2YNC - chain A; structure by X-ray diffraction, 1.75 A resolution.

Chain A:
Molecule: Glycylpeptide N-tetradecanoyltransferase
From: Plasmodium vivax
Notes: EC 2.3.1.97
UniProtKB: A5K1A2 (A5K1A2_PLAVS); residues 27-410 here = UniProt positions 27-410
Sequence (384 residues; row label = number of the first residue in the row):
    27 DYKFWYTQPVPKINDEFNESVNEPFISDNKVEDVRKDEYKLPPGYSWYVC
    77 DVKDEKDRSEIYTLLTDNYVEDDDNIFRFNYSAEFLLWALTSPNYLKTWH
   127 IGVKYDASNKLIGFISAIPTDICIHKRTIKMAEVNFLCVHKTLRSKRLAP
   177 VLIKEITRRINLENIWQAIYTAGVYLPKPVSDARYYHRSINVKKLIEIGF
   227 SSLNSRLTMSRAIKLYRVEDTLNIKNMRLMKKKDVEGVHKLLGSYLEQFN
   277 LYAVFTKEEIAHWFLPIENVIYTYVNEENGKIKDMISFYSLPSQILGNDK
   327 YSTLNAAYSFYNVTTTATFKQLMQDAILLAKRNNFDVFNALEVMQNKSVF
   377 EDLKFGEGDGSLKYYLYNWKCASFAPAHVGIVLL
Ion coordination: Mg2+: Leu169 (together with tetradec-13-ynoic acid - coa thioester)
Residues lining bound ligands: tetradec-13-ynoic acid - coa thioester (YNC): Tyr28, Lys29, Phe30, Trp31, Asn94, Tyr95, Val96, Val160, Asn161, Phe162, Leu163, Cys164, Val165, Leu169, Arg170, Ser171, Lys172, Arg173, Leu174, Ala175, Pro176, Ile179, Ile182, Thr183, Ile186, Asn187, Ile191, Trp192, Gln193, Ala194, Tyr196, Thr197, Ala198, Val200, Leu202, Tyr393

Summary:
Ligands of chain A: tetradec-13-ynoic acid - coa thioester.
Chain A is Glycylpeptide N-tetradecanoyltransferase (Plasmodium vivax); the structure, Plasmodium vivax
N-myristoyltransferase in complex with YnC12-CoA thioester, was determined by X-ray diffraction, deposited
together with 2YND and 2YNE.
